Entry 3M7U (X-ray diffraction, 1.05 A resolution); this record covers chains A and B.

# Chain A
Name: Alpha-lytic protease
Source organism: Lysobacter enzymogenes
Notes: EC 3.4.21.12; fragment: mature protease domain (residues 1-198)
UniProt: P00778 (PRLA_LYSEN); residues 1-198 here correspond to UniProt positions 200-397 (UniProt number = residue number + 199)
Amino-acid sequence (198 residues; numbered 1 to 198; the number before each row is that of its first residue):
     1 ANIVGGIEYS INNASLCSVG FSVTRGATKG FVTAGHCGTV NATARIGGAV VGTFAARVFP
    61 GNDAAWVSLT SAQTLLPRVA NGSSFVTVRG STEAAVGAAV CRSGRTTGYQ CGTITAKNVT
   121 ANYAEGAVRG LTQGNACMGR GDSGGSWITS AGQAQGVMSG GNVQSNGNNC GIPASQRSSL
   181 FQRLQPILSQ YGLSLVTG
Cystine bridges: Cys-17/Cys-37, Cys-101/Cys-111, Cys-137/Cys-170
Differences from the reference sequence: engineered mutation Ala-64 (Arg263 in P00778), Gln-182 (Glu381 in P00778)
Swiss-Prot annotation at these positions:
  - active site (Charge relay system): His-36, Asp-63, Ser-143

# Chain B
Name: Self-proteolysis product (residues 184-187)
Amino-acid sequence (4 residues; numbered 2184 to 2187; the number before each row is that of its first residue):
  2184 LQPI

# Interface between chain A and chain B
Contacting residue pairs - 18 pairs, chain A then chain B:
  His-36(A) with Leu-2184(B)
  Phe-59(A) with Leu-2184(B), hydrophobic
  Asn-122(A) with Gln-2185(B); Pro-2186(B); Ile-2187(B), hydrogen bond (backbone-backbone)
  Tyr-123(A) with Leu-2184(B), hydrophobic; Gln-2185(B); Pro-2186(B); Ile-2187(B)
  Ala-124(A) with Ile-2187(B)
  Glu-125(A) with Leu-2184(B)
  Ser-143(A) with Leu-2184(B)
  Ser-159(A) with Leu-2184(B), hydrogen bond (backbone-backbone)
  Gly-160(A) with Leu-2184(B)
  Gly-161(A) with Leu-2184(B), hydrogen bond (backbone-backbone); Gln-2185(B); Pro-2186(B)
  Val-163(A) with Gln-2185(B)
Other interface residues (no listed pair), chain A (14 interface residues in all): Ala-121, Asn-162, Leu-180

# In short
14 residues of chain A and 4 residues of chain B are in contact; the contacts include 3 hydrogen bonds.
Backbone hydrogen bonds pair Asn-122(A)/Ile-2187(B), Ser-159(A)/Leu-2184(B) and Gly-161(A)/Leu-2184(B).
Curated annotation (UniProt) lists 3 active-site residues on chain A.
Here chain A is Alpha-lytic protease (Lysobacter enzymogenes) and chain B is Self-proteolysis product
(residues 184-187). Entry 3M7U (Crystal Structure of Alpha-Lytic Protease SB1+2 R64A/E182Q Mutant) was
determined by X-ray diffraction.
